PDB entry 6HX8 | X-ray diffraction, 2.40 A resolution | chains B and C of the 6 polymer chains in the assembly

# Chain B
Name: Tubulin beta-2B chain
From: Bos taurus
Reference sequence: Q6B856 (TBB2B_BOVIN); the author numbering skips numbers that UniProt does not, so the offset changes along the chain: 1-42 = UniProt 1-42; 45-360 = UniProt 43-358; 369-455 = UniProt 359-445
Amino-acid sequence (445 residues; row label = number of the first residue in the row; note: 10 numbers in that range are skipped by the numbering (no residue carries them; nothing is unmodelled there)):
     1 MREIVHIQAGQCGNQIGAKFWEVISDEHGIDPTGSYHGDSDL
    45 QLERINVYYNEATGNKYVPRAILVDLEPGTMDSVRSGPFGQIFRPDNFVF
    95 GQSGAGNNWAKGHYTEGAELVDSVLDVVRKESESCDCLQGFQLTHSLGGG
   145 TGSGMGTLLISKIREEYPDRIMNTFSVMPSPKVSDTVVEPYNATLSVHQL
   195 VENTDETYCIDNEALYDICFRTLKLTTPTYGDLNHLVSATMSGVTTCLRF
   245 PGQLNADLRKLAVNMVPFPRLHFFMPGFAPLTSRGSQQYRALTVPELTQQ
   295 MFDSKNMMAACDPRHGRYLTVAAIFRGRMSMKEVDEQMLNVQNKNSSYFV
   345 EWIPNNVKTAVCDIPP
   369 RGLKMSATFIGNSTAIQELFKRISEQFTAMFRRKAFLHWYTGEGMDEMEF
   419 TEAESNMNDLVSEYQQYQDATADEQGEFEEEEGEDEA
Unresolved in the structure: 277-281, 438-455
Bound ions: Mg2+: Q11 (together with GDP)
Small-molecule neighbours:
  - GDP (guanosine-5'-diphosphate): G10, Q11, C12, Q15, I16, N101, S140, G142, G143, G144, T145, G146, V171, P173, V177, D179, E183, N206, L209, Y224, L227, N228
  - GXN ([2-[(3-bromanyl-4,5-dimethoxy-phenyl)methyl]-7-methoxy-3,4-dihydro-1H-isoquinolin-6-yl] sulfamate): V238, C241, L248, A250, K254, L255, N258, M259, T314, V315, A316, A317, I318, N349, N350, V351, K352, T353, A354, T376, I378
Curated features (UniProtKB/Swiss-Prot):
  - motif: M1 to I4 (MREI motif)
  - binding site (GTP): Q11, E71, S140, G144, T145, G146, N206, N228
  - binding site (Mg(2+)): E71
  - modified residue: S40 (Phosphoserine), T57 (Phosphothreonine), K60 (N6-acetyllysine), S174 (Phosphoserine), T287 (Phosphothreonine), T292 (Phosphothreonine), R320 (Omega-N-methylarginine), E448 (5-glutamyl polyglutamate)
  - cross-link (Glycyl lysine isopeptide (Lys-Gly)): K60 (interchain with G-Cter in ubiquitin), K326 (interchain with G-Cter in ubiquitin)
What the authors report for this chain:
  - binding site for GXN: G237, V238, C241, L255, N258, M259, A316, I318, N349, K352, A354, T376, I378

# Chain C
Name: Tubulin alpha-1B chain
From: Bos taurus
Reference sequence: P81947 (TBA1B_BOVIN); residue numbers follow UniProt; this construct covers 1-451
Amino-acid sequence (451 residues; row label = number of the first residue in the row):
     1 MRECISIHVGQAGVQIGNACWELYCLEHGIQPDGQMPSDKTIGGGDDSFN
    51 TFFSETGAGKHVPRAVFVDLEPTVIDEVRTGTYRQLFHPEQLITGKEDAA
   101 NNYARGHYTIGKEIIDLVLDRIRKLADQCTGLQGFLVFHSFGGGTGSGFT
   151 SLLMERLSVDYGKKSKLEFSIYPAPQVSTAVVEPYNSILTTHTTLEHSDC
   201 AFMVDNEAIYDICRRNLDIERPTYTNLNRLISQIVSSITASLRFDGALNV
   251 DLTEFQTNLVPYPRIHFPLATYAPVISAEKAYHEQLSVAEITNACFEPAN
   301 QMVKCDPRHGKYMACCLLYRGDVVPKDVNAAIATIKTKRSIQFVDWCPTG
   351 FKVGINYQPPTVVPGGDLAKVQRAVCMLSNTTAIAEAWARLDHKFDLMYA
   401 KRAFVHWYVGEGMEEGEFSEAREDMAALEKDYEEVGVDSVEGEGEEEGEE
   451 Y
Unresolved in the structure: 441-451
Bound ions: Ca2+: D39, T41, G44, E55
Small-molecule neighbours:
  - GTP (guanosine-5'-triphosphate): G10, Q11, A12, Q15, I16, D69, D98, A99, A100, N101, S140, G142, G143, G144, T145, G146, I171, P173, V177, T179, E183, N206, Y224, L227, N228, I231
  - GXN ([2-[(3-bromanyl-4,5-dimethoxy-phenyl)methyl]-7-methoxy-3,4-dihydro-1H-isoquinolin-6-yl] sulfamate): S178, T179, A180, V181
What the authors report for this chain:
  - binding site for GXN: S178, V181

# Chain B / chain C interface
Contacting residue pairs (34; chain B residue first):
  Q96(B) with M1(C)
  N101(B) with E254(C), hydrogen bond
  D179(B) with K352(C), hydrogen bond (backbone-side chain)
  T180(B) with N258(C)
  V181(B) with N258(C), hydrogen bond (backbone-side chain)
  T221(B) with P325(C); K326(C); N329(C)
  A397(B) with W346(C)
  M398(B) with W346(C)
  R400(B) with D345(C), hydrogen bond (side chain-backbone); S439(C), hydrogen bond; V440(C)
  R401(B) with Y262(C), hydrogen bond (backbone-side chain); D345(C), salt bridge; W346(C); E434(C), hydrogen bond (side chain-backbone); V435(C); V437(C), hydrogen bond (side chain-backbone); D438(C); S439(C), hydrogen bond
  K402(B) with Y262(C)
  A403(B) with Y262(C); W346(C), hydrophobic
  F404(B) with T257(C); N258(C); V260(C); P261(C), hydrogen bond (backbone-backbone)
  H406(B) with V260(C), hydrogen bond (side chain-backbone); P261(C); P263(C)
  W407(B) with Q256(C); T257(C), hydrogen bond (side chain-backbone); V260(C)
Also at the interface, not in a pair above, chain B (17 interface residues in all): G100, V182
Also at the interface, not in a pair above, chain C (22 interface residues in all): P348

# Summary
17 residues of chain B and 22 residues of chain C are in contact; the contacts include 12 hydrogen bonds and 1
salt bridge. Polar contacts include R401(B)-D345(C), N101(B)-E254(C) and D179(B)-K352(C). Ligands of chain B:
GDP and compound GXN. From the paper: a binding site for GXN at G237(B), V238(B) and S178(C) among others.
Here chain B is Tubulin beta-2B chain and chain C is Tubulin alpha-1B chain, both from Bos taurus. Entry 6HX8
(Tubulin-STX3451 complex) was determined by X-ray diffraction.
